PDB entry 4RUB | X-ray diffraction, 2.70 A resolution | chains A and T of the 8 polymer chains in the assembly

[Chain A]
Molecule: Ribulose 1,5-bisphosphate carboxylase/oxygenase (form IV)
Organism: Nicotiana tabacum
Notes: EC 4.1.1.39
Reference sequence: P00876 (RBL_TOBAC); residues 1-477 here = UniProt positions 1-477
Chain sequence (477 residues; each row starts with the number of its first residue):
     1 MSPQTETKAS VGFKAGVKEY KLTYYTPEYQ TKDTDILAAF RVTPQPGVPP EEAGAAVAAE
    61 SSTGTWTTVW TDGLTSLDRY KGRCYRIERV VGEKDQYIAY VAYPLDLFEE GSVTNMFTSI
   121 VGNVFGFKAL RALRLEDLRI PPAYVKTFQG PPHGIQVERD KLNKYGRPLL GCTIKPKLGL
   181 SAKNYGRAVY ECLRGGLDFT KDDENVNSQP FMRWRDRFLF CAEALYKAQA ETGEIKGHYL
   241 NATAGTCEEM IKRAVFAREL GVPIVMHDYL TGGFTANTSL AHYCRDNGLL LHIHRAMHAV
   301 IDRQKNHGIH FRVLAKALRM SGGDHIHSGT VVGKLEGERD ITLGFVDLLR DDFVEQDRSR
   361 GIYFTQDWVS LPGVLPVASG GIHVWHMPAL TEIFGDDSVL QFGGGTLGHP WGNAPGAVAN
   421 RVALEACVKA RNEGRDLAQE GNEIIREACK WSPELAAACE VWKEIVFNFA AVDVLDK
Unresolved in the structure: 1-8, 474-477
Swiss-Prot annotation at these positions:
  - active site (Proton acceptor): Lys175, His294
  - binding site (substrate): Asn123, Thr173, Lys177, Arg295, His327, Ser379
  - binding site (Mg(2+)): Lys201, Asp203, Glu204
  - site: Lys334 (Transition state stabilizer)
  - modified residue: Pro3 (N-acetylproline), Lys14 (N6,N6,N6-trimethyllysine), Lys201 (N6-carboxylysine)
Disulfide bonds: Cys449-Cys459
Covalently attached groups: formate (FMT) linked to Lys201
Ion coordination: Mg2+: Asp203, Glu204 (together with 2-carboxyarabinitol-1,5-diphosphate, formate)
Small-molecule neighbours:
  - 2-carboxyarabinitol-1,5-diphosphate (CAP), molecule 1: Glu60, Thr65, Trp66, Asn123
  - 2-carboxyarabinitol-1,5-diphosphate (CAP), molecule 2: Thr173, Lys175, Lys177, Asp203, Glu204, His294, Arg295, His298, His327, Lys334, Leu335, Ser379, Gly380, Gly381, Gln401, Phe402, Gly403, Gly404

[Chain T]
Molecule: Ribulose 1,5-bisphosphate carboxylase/oxygenase (form IV)
Organism: Nicotiana tabacum
Notes: EC 4.1.1.39
Reference sequence: P69249 (RBS_TOBAC); residues 1-123 here correspond to UniProt positions 58-180 (UniProt number = residue number + 57)
Chain sequence (123 residues; each row starts with the number of its first residue):
     1 MQVWPPINKK KYETLSYLPD LSQEQLLSEV EYLLKNGWVP CLEFETEHGF VYRENNKSPG
    61 YYDGRYWTMW KLPMFGCTDA TQVLAEVGEA KKAYPQAWIR IIGFDNVRQV QCISFIAYKP
   121 EGY
Sequence notes: conflict Gly88 (Glu145 in P69249)

[How chain A and chain T interact]
Residue-residue contacts - 34 pairs, chain A then chain T:
  Gly179(A) with Gln109(T), hydrogen bond (backbone-side chain)
  Leu180(A) with Gln109(T)
  Ser181(A) with Gln109(T), hydrogen bond (backbone-side chain)
  Lys183(A) with Tyr66(T), hydrogen bond (backbone-side chain)
  Asn184(A) with Gln109(T), hydrogen bond
  Gly186(A) with Tyr66(T)
  Arg187(A) with Glu43(T), salt bridge; Tyr66(T), hydrogen bond (backbone-side chain); Phe104(T); Gln111(T), hydrogen bond
  Tyr190(A) with Trp67(T); Thr68(T), hydrogen bond
  Glu191(A) with Thr68(T); Met69(T), hydrogen bond (side chain-backbone)
  Arg194(A) with Thr68(T)
  Leu219(A) with Pro59(T); Gly60(T); Tyr61(T); Arg65(T)
  Phe220(A) with Arg65(T); Tyr66(T)
  Glu223(A) with Tyr61(T); Tyr62(T); Gly64(T); Arg65(T), salt bridge; Tyr66(T), hydrogen bond (side chain-backbone)
  Tyr226(A) with Asn55(T); Tyr61(T)
  Lys227(A) with Glu45(T), salt bridge; Tyr66(T)
  Glu259(A) with Ser58(T)
  Leu260(A) with Asn56(T)
  Trp411(A) with Leu72(T)
  Gly412(A) with Leu72(T)
Other interface residues (no listed pair), chain A (25 interface residues in all): Ala182, Arg215, Ala222, Ala224, Glu231, Pro410
Other interface residues (no listed pair), chain T (21 interface residues in all): Asp63, Ile102

[Summary]
Chain A and chain T form an interface of 25 and 21 residues respectively; the contacts include 9 hydrogen
bonds and 3 salt bridges. Among the polar pairs are Arg187(A)-Glu43(T), Glu223(A)-Arg65(T) and
Lys227(A)-Glu45(T). Bound to chain A: 2-carboxyarabinitol-1,5-diphosphate.
Here chain A is Ribulose 1,5-bisphosphate carboxylase/oxygenase (form IV) and chain T is Ribulose
1,5-bisphosphate carboxylase/oxygenase (form IV), both from Nicotiana tabacum. Entry 4RUB (A crystal form of
ribulose-1,5-bisphosphate carboxylase(slash)oxygenase from nicotiana tabacum in the activated state) was
determined by X-ray diffraction.
